PDB entry 7QHM | electron microscopy, 2.80 A resolution | chains N and O of the 26 polymer chains in the assembly

== Chain N ==
Molecule: Cytochrome bc1 complex Rieske iron-sulfur subunit
Source organism: Corynebacterium glutamicum ATCC 13032
UniProtKB: Q79VE8 (QCRA_CORGL); residue numbers follow UniProt; this construct covers 1-408
Chain sequence (408 residues; each row starts with the number of its first residue):
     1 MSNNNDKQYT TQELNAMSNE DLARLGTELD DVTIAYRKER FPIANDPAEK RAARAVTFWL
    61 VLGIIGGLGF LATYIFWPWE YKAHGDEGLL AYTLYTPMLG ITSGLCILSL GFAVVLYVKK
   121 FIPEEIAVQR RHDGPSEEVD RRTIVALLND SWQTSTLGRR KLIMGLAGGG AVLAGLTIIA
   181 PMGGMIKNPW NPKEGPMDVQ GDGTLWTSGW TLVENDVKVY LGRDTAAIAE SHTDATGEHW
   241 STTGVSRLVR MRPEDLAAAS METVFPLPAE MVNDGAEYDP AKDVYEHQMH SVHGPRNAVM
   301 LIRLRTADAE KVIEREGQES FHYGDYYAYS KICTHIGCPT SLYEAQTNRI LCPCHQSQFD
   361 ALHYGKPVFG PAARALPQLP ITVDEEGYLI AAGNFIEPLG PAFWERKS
Unresolved in the structure: 1-7
Disulfides: Cys-338/Cys-354
Metal / ion sites: 2Fe-2S cluster Fe: Cys-333, His-335, Cys-352, His-355
Ligand contacts:
  - 1,2-Distearoyl-sn-glycerophosphoethanolamine (3PE), molecule 1: Val-56, Leu-60, Ala-113, Val-114, Tyr-117, Ile-122
  - 1,2-Distearoyl-sn-glycerophosphoethanolamine (3PE), molecule 2: Leu-90, Leu-94, Pro-97, Ile-101
  - 1,2-Distearoyl-sn-glycerophosphoethanolamine (3PE), molecule 3: Leu-148, Asn-149, Ser-151, Trp-152, Gln-153, Ser-155, Leu-157, Ile-163, Ala-167
  - 9YF ((2R)-2-(hexadecanoyloxy)-3-{[(S)-hydroxy{[(1R,2R,3R,4R,5R,6S)-2,3,4,5,6-pentahydroxycyclohexyl]oxy}phosphoryl]oxy}propyl (9S)-9-methyloctadecanoate): Ala-180, Gly-183, Gly-184, Ile-186, Lys-187, Asn-188, Asn-191
  - 2Fe-2S cluster (FES): Cys-333, His-335, Ile-336, Gly-337, Cys-338, Cys-352, Cys-354, His-355, Gln-356, Ser-357, Pro-371
  - IZL ([(2R)-3-[[(1S,2R,3S,4S,5R,6R)-2-[(2R,3S,4S,5S,6R)-6-[[(2S,3S,4S,5S,6R)-6-[[(2S,3S,4S,5S,6R)-6-(hydroxymethyl)-3-[(2R,3S,4S,5S,6R)-6-(hydroxymethyl)-3,4,5-tris(oxidanyl)oxan-2-yl]oxy-4,5-bis(oxidanyl)oxan-2-yl]oxymethyl]-3,4,5-tris(oxidanyl)oxan-2-yl]oxymethyl]-3,4,5-tris(oxidanyl)oxan-2-yl]oxy-3,4,5-tris(oxidanyl)-6-[(2R,3S,4S,5S,6R)-3,4,5-tris(oxidanyl)-6-(undecanoyloxymethyl)oxan-2-yl]oxy-cyclohexyl]oxy-oxidanyl-phosphoryl]oxy-2-undecanoyloxy-propyl] (10R)-10-methyldodecanoate): Ile-186, Trp-190, Trp-206, Thr-207, Thr-211, Glu-214, Asn-394, Phe-395, Ile-396, Glu-397, Pro-398, Trp-404, Glu-405, Arg-406, Lys-407
  - menaquinone-9 (MQ9): Thr-177, Ile-178, Pro-181, Met-182, Met-185
From the paper describing this entry:
  - binding site for stigmatellin a: His-355
  - catalytic residues: His-355

== Chain O ==
Molecule: Cytochrome bc1 complex cytochrome b subunit
Source organism: Corynebacterium glutamicum ATCC 13032
Notes: EC 7.1.1.8
UniProtKB: Q79VE9 (QCRB_CORGL); residues 1-539 here = UniProt positions 1-539
Chain sequence (539 residues; each row starts with the number of its first residue):
     1 MSLATVGNNL DSRYTMASGI RRQINKVFPT HWSFMLGEIA LYSFIVLLLT GVYLTLFFDP
    61 SITKVIYDGG YLPLNGVEMS RAYATALDIS FEVRGGLFIR QMHHWAALLF VVSMLVHMLR
   121 IFFTGAFRRP REANWIIGVV LIILGMAEGF MGYSLPDDLL SGVGLRIMSA IIVGLPIIGT
   181 WMHWLIFGGD FPSDLMLDRF YIAHVLIIPA ILLGLIAAHL ALVWYQKHTQ FPGAGRTENN
   241 VIGIRIMPLF AVKAVAFGLI VFGFLALLAG VTTINAIWNL GPYNPSQVSA GSQPDVYMLW
   301 TDGAARVMPA WELYLGNYTI PAVFWVAVML GILVVLLVTY PFIERKFTGD DAHHNLLQRP
   361 RDVPVRTSLG VMALVFYILL TVSGGNDVYA MQFHVSLNAM TWIGRIGLIV GPAIAYFITY
   421 RLCIGLQRSD REVLEHGIET GIIKQMPNGA FIEVHQPLGP VDDHGHPIPL PYAGAAVPKQ
   481 MNQLGYAEVE TRGGFFGPDP EDIRAKAKEI EHANHIEEAN TLRALNEANI ERDKNEGKN
Unresolved in the structure: 535-539
Metal / ion sites: heme Fe site 1: His-103, His-204; heme Fe site 2: His-117, His-219
Ligand contacts:
  - 1,2-Distearoyl-sn-glycerophosphoethanolamine (3PE), molecule 1: Met-1, Leu-3, Ala-4, Met-247, Pro-248, Val-252
  - 1,2-Distearoyl-sn-glycerophosphoethanolamine (3PE), molecule 2: Val-296, Leu-299, Thr-381, Val-382, Gly-385, Val-388, Tyr-389, Gln-392, Phe-393
  - 9YF ((2R)-2-(hexadecanoyloxy)-3-{[(S)-hydroxy{[(1R,2R,3R,4R,5R,6S)-2,3,4,5,6-pentahydroxycyclohexyl]oxy}phosphoryl]oxy}propyl (9S)-9-methyloctadecanoate), molecule 1: Glu-92, Val-93, Arg-94
  - 9YF, molecule 2: Ser-396, Asn-398, Ala-399, Trp-402, Ile-403, Ile-406
  - diacyl glycerol (DGA): Trp-311, Glu-312, Leu-313, Trp-325, Val-328, Met-329, Ile-332
  - heme (HEM), molecule 1: Ser-33, Phe-34, Met-35, Leu-36, Gly-37, Glu-38, Ala-40, Leu-41, Phe-110, Met-114, His-117, Met-118, Arg-120, Ile-121, Ala-126, Arg-131, Asn-134, Trp-135, Gly-138, Val-139, Leu-141, Ile-142, Ile-216, His-219, Leu-220, Val-223, His-228, Thr-229
  - heme (HEM), molecule 2: Phe-44, Leu-47, Leu-48, Gly-51, Val-52, Leu-54, Thr-55, Phe-58, Arg-100, His-103, His-104, Ala-107, Phe-110, Gly-145, Glu-148, Gly-149, Gly-152, Tyr-153, Leu-155, Pro-156, Tyr-201, His-204, Val-205, Pro-209, Leu-212, Asn-275, Tyr-297
  - IZL ([(2R)-3-[[(1S,2R,3S,4S,5R,6R)-2-[(2R,3S,4S,5S,6R)-6-[[(2S,3S,4S,5S,6R)-6-[[(2S,3S,4S,5S,6R)-6-(hydroxymethyl)-3-[(2R,3S,4S,5S,6R)-6-(hydroxymethyl)-3,4,5-tris(oxidanyl)oxan-2-yl]oxy-4,5-bis(oxidanyl)oxan-2-yl]oxymethyl]-3,4,5-tris(oxidanyl)oxan-2-yl]oxymethyl]-3,4,5-tris(oxidanyl)oxan-2-yl]oxy-3,4,5-tris(oxidanyl)-6-[(2R,3S,4S,5S,6R)-3,4,5-tris(oxidanyl)-6-(undecanoyloxymethyl)oxan-2-yl]oxy-cyclohexyl]oxy-oxidanyl-phosphoryl]oxy-2-undecanoyloxy-propyl] (10R)-10-methyldodecanoate): Ile-177, Ile-178, Thr-180, Trp-181, Met-182, Leu-185, Asn-317, Tyr-318
  - lycopene (LYC): Val-111, Leu-115, Met-118, Ile-142, Met-146, Trp-300, Leu-333, Leu-337, Met-372, Ala-373, Phe-376, Tyr-377, Leu-408, Ile-409, Pro-412, Ala-413
  - menaquinone-9 (MQ9), molecule 1: Phe-28, Glu-38, Leu-41, Tyr-42, Ile-45, Leu-220, Val-223, Trp-224, Phe-250, Ala-254, Val-255, Gly-258, Leu-259, Phe-262
  - menaquinone-9 (MQ9), molecule 2: Val-46, Leu-48, Leu-49, Thr-50, Val-52, Tyr-53, Leu-56, Phe-98, Ile-99, Met-102, Leu-206, Ile-207, Pro-209, Ala-210, Ile-211, Leu-213, Phe-262, Ala-266
  - menaquinone-9 (MQ9), molecule 3: Leu-144, Ile-207, Ile-208, Ile-211
  - stigmatellin a (SMA): Phe-150, Met-151, Tyr-153, Leu-160, Val-163, Gly-164, Ile-167, Met-168, Ile-171, Ile-172, Ile-186, Ser-292, Gln-293, Pro-294, Met-298, Thr-301, Asp-302, Ala-305, Arg-306, Val-326, Ala-327, Leu-330
From the paper describing this entry:
  - binding site for stigmatellin a: Tyr-153, Pro-294
  - catalytic residues: Lys-253, Asp-295, Asp-302, Arg-306, Asp-387, Glu-453
  - binding site for menaquinone-9: Glu-38

== Chain N / chain O interface ==
Pairs across the interface (184):
  Gly-26(N) with Asn-25(O)
  Thr-27(N) with Asn-25(O)
  Leu-29(N) with Arg-21(O)
  Asp-30(N) with Arg-21(O), salt bridge; Arg-22(O); Asn-25(O), hydrogen bond
  Val-32(N) with Asn-25(O)
  Ile-34(N) with Arg-245(O)
  Ala-35(N) with Thr-521(O)
  Tyr-36(N) with Asn-514(O); Glu-518(O), hydrogen bond
  Arg-37(N) with Arg-245(O)
  Lys-38(N) with Asn-514(O); Glu-517(O), salt bridge
  Ile-43(N) with Ile-503(O); Ala-507(O), hydrophobic; Ile-510(O), hydrophobic
  Asn-45(N) with Ile-503(O)
  Asp-46(N) with Arg-492(O), salt bridge; Ile-503(O)
  Pro-47(N) with Asp-499(O)
  Ala-48(N) with Arg-492(O)
  Arg-51(N) with Gly-493(O); Gly-494(O); Asp-499(O), salt bridge
  Tyr-74(N) with Arg-94(O), hydrogen bond (side chain-backbone)
  Ile-75(N) with Arg-94(O), hydrogen bond (backbone-side chain)
  Trp-79(N) with Phe-91(O); Glu-92(O); Val-93(O); Arg-94(O)
  Tyr-81(N) with Gly-70(O); Tyr-71(O); Leu-72(O); Pro-73(O); Phe-91(O), hydrophobic
  Tyr-92(N) with Phe-91(O)
  Tyr-95(N) with Arg-94(O)
  Thr-96(N) with Leu-97(O); Ala-269(O); Gly-270(O)
  Pro-97(N) with Gly-270(O)
  Leu-99(N) with Phe-98(O), hydrophobic
  Gly-100(N) with Phe-98(O); Ala-266(O); Leu-267(O)
  Ile-101(N) with Leu-267(O), hydrophobic; Val-271(O), hydrophobic
  Ser-103(N) with Phe-98(O); Ala-266(O)
  Gly-104(N) with Gly-263(O)
  Ile-107(N) with Leu-259(O); Gly-263(O)
  Leu-108(N) with Ile-260(O); Gly-263(O); Phe-264(O)
  Leu-110(N) with Leu-259(O), hydrophobic
  Gly-111(N) with Ala-256(O); Leu-259(O)
  Val-114(N) with Val-252(O), hydrophobic; Ala-256(O), hydrophobic
  Val-115(N) with Ala-256(O), hydrophobic; Ile-260(O), hydrophobic
  Val-118(N) with Leu-249(O), hydrophobic; Val-252(O), hydrophobic
  Pro-123(N) with Leu-249(O)
  Glu-125(N) with Gly-243(O); Ile-244(O); Arg-245(O), salt bridge; Leu-249(O)
  Ile-126(N) with Ile-242(O), hydrophobic; Gly-243(O); Glu-518(O)
  Ala-127(N) with Val-241(O); Ile-242(O); Gly-243(O), hydrogen bond (backbone-backbone)
  Val-128(N) with Asn-240(O); Val-241(O); Leu-525(O), hydrophobic
  Gln-129(N) with Asn-25(O); Lys-26(O); Val-27(O); Lys-227(O); Asn-240(O); Val-241(O), hydrogen bond (backbone-backbone)
  Arg-130(N) with Thr-237(O); Asn-239(O), hydrogen bond (side chain-backbone); Asn-240(O); Asn-529(O); Arg-532(O)
  Arg-131(N) with Lys-227(O), hydrogen bond (side chain-backbone); His-228(O), hydrogen bond (side chain-backbone); Thr-229(O); Glu-238(O); Asn-239(O), hydrogen bond (backbone-backbone); Asn-240(O), hydrogen bond (side chain-backbone); Val-241(O); Asn-355(O)
  Asp-133(N) with His-353(O), salt bridge; Asn-355(O), hydrogen bond
  Gly-134(N) with His-353(O)
  Met-185(N) with Leu-185(O); Arg-199(O)
  Ile-186(N) with Leu-185(O), hydrophobic
  Lys-187(N) with Trp-181(O); Trp-184(O); Gly-188(O), hydrogen bond (side chain-backbone)
  Asn-188(N) with Trp-181(O); Trp-184(O)
  Pro-189(N) with Thr-180(O); Trp-181(O); Trp-184(O), hydrophobic
  Gly-203(N) with Trp-184(O); Asp-190(O)
  Leu-205(N) with Thr-180(O)
  Ile-228(N) with Asn-75(O); Gly-76(O); Val-77(O), hydrophobic
  Ala-229(N) with Gly-76(O), hydrogen bond (backbone-backbone)
  Trp-240(N) with Ile-66(O), hydrophobic; Asp-68(O), hydrogen bond; Asn-75(O); Gly-76(O)
  Phe-265(N) with Ser-286(O)
  Val-292(N) with Asn-284(O)
  His-293(N) with Tyr-283(O); Asn-284(O); Pro-285(O)
  Gly-294(N) with Pro-285(O)
  Pro-295(N) with Phe-191(O)
  Arg-296(N) with Asp-190(O), salt bridge
  Ala-298(N) with Ser-286(O)
  Lys-331(N) with Ser-286(O), hydrogen bond (side chain-backbone)
  Ile-336(N) with Ile-167(O), hydrophobic; Ala-170(O); Ile-171(O), hydrophobic; Val-323(O), hydrophobic
  Gly-337(N) with Arg-166(O)
  Cys-338(N) with Ile-167(O), hydrophobic
  Pro-339(N) with Pro-285(O); Ser-286(O); Gln-287(O); Val-288(O)
  Ser-341(N) with Val-288(O)
  Pro-353(N) with Val-288(O), hydrophobic; Ser-289(O); Ala-290(O)
  Cys-354(N) with Arg-306(O), hydrogen bond (backbone-side chain)
  His-355(N) with Asp-302(O), salt bridge; Ala-305(O); Arg-306(O)
  Gln-356(N) with Arg-306(O), hydrogen bond; Asn-386(O), hydrogen bond; Leu-397(O)
  Gln-358(N) with Asn-398(O)
  Phe-369(N) with Asn-398(O); Thr-401(O); Trp-402(O)
  Gly-370(N) with Ala-310(O)
  Pro-371(N) with Ala-305(O); Met-308(O); Ala-310(O)
  Ala-372(N) with Ala-310(O)
  Ala-373(N) with Glu-312(O); Tyr-314(O)
  Arg-374(N) with Glu-312(O); Tyr-314(O)
  Ala-402(N) with Gly-174(O); Pro-321(O)
  Phe-403(N) with Val-173(O); Thr-319(O)
  Trp-404(N) with Pro-176(O), hydrophobic; Ile-177(O); Tyr-318(O); Thr-319(O), hydrogen bond (backbone-backbone); Ile-320(O), hydrophobic
  Glu-405(N) with Thr-180(O), hydrogen bond; Asn-317(O)
  Arg-406(N) with Asn-317(O); Tyr-318(O); Thr-319(O)
  Lys-407(N) with Gly-316(O); Asn-317(O), hydrogen bond
  Ser-408(N) with Tyr-314(O)
Interface residues without a listed pair, chain N (98 interface residues in all): Pro-42, Phe-112, Ile-122, Met-182, Trp-190, Thr-204, Tyr-285, Met-289, Ile-332, His-335, Pro-401
Interface residues without a listed pair, chain O (119 interface residues in all): Lys-64, Glu-78, Gly-95, Gln-101, Arg-131, Val-163, Leu-175, Gln-230, Pro-248, Lys-253, Phe-262, Pro-309, Ala-322, Asp-387, Arg-405, Lys-506

== Summary ==
98 residues of chain N face 119 of chain O across their interface, with 22 hydrogen bonds and 8 salt bridges.
Among the polar pairs are Asp-30(N)/Arg-21(O), Lys-38(N)/Glu-517(O) and Asp-46(N)/Arg-492(O). From the paper:
catalytic residues His-355(N) and Lys-253(O) among others; a binding site for stigmatellin a at His-355(N) and
Tyr-153(O) among others.
Here chain N is Cytochrome bc1 complex Rieske iron-sulfur subunit and chain O is Cytochrome bc1 complex
cytochrome b subunit, both from Corynebacterium glutamicum ATCC 13032. Entry 7QHM (Cytochrome bcc-aa3
supercomplex (respiratory supercomplex III2/IV2) from Corynebacterium glutamicum (stigmatellin and azide
bound)) was determined by electron microscopy together with 7QHO from the same study.
